5OWN - chain A; structure by X-ray diffraction, 3.11 A resolution.

Chain A:
Molecule: Perforin-like protein 1
From: Toxoplasma gondii
Reference sequence: G3G7T1 (G3G7T1_TOXGO); residues 462-805 here = UniProt positions 462-805
Amino-acid sequence (356 residues; numbered 459 to 814; the number before each row is that of its first residue):
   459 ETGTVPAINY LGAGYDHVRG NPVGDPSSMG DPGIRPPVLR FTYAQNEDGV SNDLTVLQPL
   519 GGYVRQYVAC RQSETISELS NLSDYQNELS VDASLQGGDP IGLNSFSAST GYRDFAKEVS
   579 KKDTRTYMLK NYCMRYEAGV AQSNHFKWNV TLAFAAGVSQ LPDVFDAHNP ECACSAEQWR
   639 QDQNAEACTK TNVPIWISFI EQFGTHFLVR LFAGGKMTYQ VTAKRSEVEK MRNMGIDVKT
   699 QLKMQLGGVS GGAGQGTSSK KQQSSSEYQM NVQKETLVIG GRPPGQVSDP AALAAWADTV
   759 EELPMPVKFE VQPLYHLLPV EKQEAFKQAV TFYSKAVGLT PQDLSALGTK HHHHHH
Disordered / not traced: 459-464, 501-513, 601-604, 705-727, 800-814
Disulfide bonds: C528-C591, C632-C646
Covalent attachments: N-acetylglucosamine (NAG) linked to N607
Sequence notes: expression tag (459-461, 806-814); conflict Q720 (Asn in G3G7T1), Q744 (Asn in G3G7T1)

In short:
N-acetylglucosamine is covalently linked to N607.
Chain A is Perforin-like protein 1 (Toxoplasma gondii); the structure, Structure of TgPLP1 MACPF domain, was
determined by X-ray diffraction together with 5OUO, 5OUP and 5OUQ from the same study.
